PDB entry 9G9E | electron microscopy, 2.87 A resolution | chains D and E of the 9 polymer chains in the assembly

== Chain D (and E) ==
Name: CRISPR system Cms endoribonuclease Csm3
Source organism: Enterococcus italicus DSM 15952
Notes: EC 3.1.-.-; chain E of this document is another copy of the same molecule, construct and numbering; everything in this record applies to it too
Reference sequence: E6LHV5 (CSM3_ENTI1); numbering as in UniProt (aligned over 1-214)
Chain sequence (214 residues; numbered 1 to 214; the number before each row is that of its first residue):
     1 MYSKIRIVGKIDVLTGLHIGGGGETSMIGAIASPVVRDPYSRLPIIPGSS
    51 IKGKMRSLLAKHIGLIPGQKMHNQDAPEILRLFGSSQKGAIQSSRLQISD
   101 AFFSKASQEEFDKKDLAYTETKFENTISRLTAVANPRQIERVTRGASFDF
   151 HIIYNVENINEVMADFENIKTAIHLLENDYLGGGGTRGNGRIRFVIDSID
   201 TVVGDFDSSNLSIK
Unresolved in the structure: 22-28, 65-74 (chain E: 22-32)
Differences from the reference sequence: engineered mutation Ala-32 (Asp in E6LHV5)

== How chain D and chain E interact ==
Residue-residue contacts (56; chain D residue first):
  Leu-14(D) / Phe-102(E)
  Thr-15(D) / Ser-99(E)
  Thr-15(D) / Phe-102(E)
  Lys-61(D) / Tyr-2(E)
  His-62(D) / Met-1(E)  hydrogen bond (backbone-backbone)
  His-62(D) / Tyr-2(E)
  Glu-110(D) / Tyr-40(E)  hydrogen bond
  Phe-111(D) / Tyr-40(E)  hydrophobic
  Lys-114(D) / Tyr-40(E)  hydrogen bond (side chain-backbone)
  Leu-116(D) / Pro-39(E)
  Leu-116(D) / Tyr-40(E)  hydrophobic
  Glu-120(D) / Pro-39(E)
  Lys-122(D) / Pro-47(E)
  Lys-122(D) / Ser-49(E)  hydrogen bond
  Ile-127(D) / His-72(E)  hydrogen bond (backbone-side chain)
  Arg-129(D) / Arg-56(E)
  Arg-129(D) / Ser-57(E)
  Arg-129(D) / Leu-65(E)
  Arg-129(D) / Gln-69(E)
  Arg-129(D) / His-72(E)  hydrogen bond
  Arg-129(D) / Asp-75(E)  salt bridge
  Leu-130(D) / Gln-69(E)
  Leu-130(D) / Lys-70(E)
  Arg-141(D) / Asp-100(E)  salt bridge
  Thr-143(D) / Pro-39(E)
  Thr-143(D) / Tyr-40(E)
  Arg-144(D) / Asp-38(E)  salt bridge
  Arg-144(D) / Ser-41(E)
  Arg-144(D) / Phe-102(E)
  Gly-145(D) / Tyr-40(E)
  His-174(D) / Val-202(E)
  Leu-175(D) / Tyr-2(E)  hydrophobic
  Leu-175(D) / Lys-4(E)
  Leu-175(D) / Val-203(E)  hydrophobic
  Asn-178(D) / Lys-4(E)  hydrogen bond (backbone-side chain)
  Asn-178(D) / Gln-97(E)
  Asn-178(D) / Ile-153(E)
  Asn-178(D) / Val-202(E)
  Asn-178(D) / Val-203(E)
  Asp-179(D) / Lys-4(E)  salt bridge
  Asp-179(D) / Gln-97(E)
  Tyr-180(D) / Gln-97(E)
  Thr-186(D) / Lys-52(E)  hydrogen bond
  Thr-186(D) / Ser-94(E)
  Thr-186(D) / Leu-96(E)
  Thr-186(D) / Gln-97(E)
  Thr-186(D) / Ile-98(E)  hydrogen bond (backbone-backbone)
  Arg-187(D) / Gly-48(E)
  Arg-187(D) / Ser-49(E)  hydrogen bond (backbone-backbone)
  Arg-187(D) / Lys-52(E)
  Arg-187(D) / Ile-98(E)
  Gly-188(D) / Ile-98(E)  hydrogen bond (backbone-backbone)
  Gly-188(D) / Ser-99(E)
  Gly-188(D) / Asp-100(E)
  Arg-191(D) / Ser-99(E)  hydrogen bond
  Arg-191(D) / His-151(E)
Other interface residues (no listed pair), chain D (31 interface residues in all): Leu-58, Phe-123, Glu-124, Thr-126, Gly-185
Other interface residues (no listed pair), chain E (34 interface residues in all): Gly-21, Ala-60, Gly-68, Met-71, Asn-155

== Overview ==
Chain D and chain E form an interface of 31 and 34 residues respectively, with 12 hydrogen bonds and 4 salt
bridges. Polar contacts include Arg-129(D)/Asp-75(E), Arg-141(D)/Asp-100(E) and Arg-144(D)/Asp-38(E).
Chain D and chain E are both CRISPR system Cms endoribonuclease Csm3 (Enterococcus italicus DSM 15952); the
structure, CryoEM structure of Enterococcus italicus Csm-crRNA complex bound to AMPNPP, was determined by
electron microscopy together with 9G9A, 9G9B, 9G9C, 9G9D, 9G9F, 9G9G and 4 further entries from the same
study.
